Entry 4YPH (X-ray diffraction, 2.32 A resolution); this record covers chains A and B of the 3 polymer chains in the assembly.

Chain A:
Molecule: A/G-specific adenine glycosylase
Organism: Geobacillus stearothermophilus
Notes: EC 3.2.2.-
UniProt: P83847 (P83847_GEOSE); numbering as in UniProt (aligned over 1-366)
Chain sequence (369 residues; row label = number of the first residue in the row; numbers below 1 keep their minus sign (Gly-2 is residue -2)):
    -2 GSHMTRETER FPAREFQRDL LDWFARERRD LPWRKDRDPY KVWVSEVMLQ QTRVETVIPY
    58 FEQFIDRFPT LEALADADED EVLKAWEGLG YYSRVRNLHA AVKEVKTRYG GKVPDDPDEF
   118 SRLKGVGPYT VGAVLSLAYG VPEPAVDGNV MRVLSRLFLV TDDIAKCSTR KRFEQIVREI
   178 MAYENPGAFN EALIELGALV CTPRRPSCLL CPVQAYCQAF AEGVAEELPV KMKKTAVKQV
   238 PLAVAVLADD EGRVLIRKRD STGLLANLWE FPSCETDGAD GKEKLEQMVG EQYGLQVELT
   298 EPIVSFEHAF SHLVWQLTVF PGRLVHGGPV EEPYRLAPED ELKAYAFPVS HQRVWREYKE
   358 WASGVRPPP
Not modelled in the structure: -2 to 8, 230-233, 288-291, 361-366
Construct notes: expression tag (-2 to 0); engineered mutation Asp144 (Asn in P83847), Cys164 (Pro in P83847)
Bound ions: Na+: Ser118, Leu120, Val123 (shared with 1 residue of chain C); 4Fe-4S cluster Fe: Cys198, Cys205, Cys208, Cys214
Residues lining bound ligands: 4Fe-4S cluster (SF4): Arg153, Leu154, Val197, Cys198, Pro203, Ser204, Cys205, Cys208, Val210, Gln211, Cys214, Phe217, Ala222
Swiss-Prot annotation at these positions:
  - active site: Glu43 (Proton donor/acceptor)
  - binding site (DNA): Trp30, Arg31, Gln48, Thr49, Leu86 to Tyr88, Tyr126, Glu188, Ser308
  - binding site ([4Fe-4S] cluster): Cys198, Cys205, Cys208, Cys214
  - site: Asp144 (Transition state stabilizer)
  - mutagenesis: Glu43 (E43Q: Loss of catalytic activity), Asp144 (D144N: Loss of catalytic activity)
What the authors report for this chain:
  - conformationally variable residues (loop rearrangement): Cys164
  - binding site for the 11-nt DNA strand: Lys163, Cys164
  - catalytic residues: Asp144 (citing earlier work)
  - mutagenesis - D144N: abolished catalytic activity on oxoG:A

Chain B:
Molecule: 11-nt DNA strand
Sequence (11 nucleotides; each row starts with the number of its first residue):
     1 AAGACGTGGA C
Modified residues: 8OG (8-oxo-2'-deoxy-guanosine-5'-monophosphate) at position 6

Chain A / chain B interface:
Residue-residue contacts (34):
  Gln48(A) with 8OG_6(B), hydrogen bond to the base
  Thr49(A) with 8OG_6(B), hydrogen bond to the base
  Arg50(A) with DG8(B), base contact; DG9(B), hydrogen bond to the base; DA10(B), hydrogen bond to the sugar
  Gly85(A) with DT7(B), sugar contact
  Leu86(A) with 8OG_6(B), hydrogen bond to the base
  Gly87(A) with 8OG_6(B), sugar contact; DT7(B), sugar contact
  Tyr88(A) with DC5(B), hydrogen bond to the base; 8OG_6(B), stacking on the base
  Tyr89(A) with 8OG_6(B), hydrogen bond to the phosphate; DT7(B), hydrogen bond to the phosphate
  Arg91(A) with 8OG_6(B), base contact
  Lys163(A) with DA2(B), salt bridge to the phosphate
  Arg201(A) with DA10(B), base contact; DC11(B), sugar contact
  Lys235(A) with DA4(B), salt bridge to the phosphate
  Gly260(A) with DC5(B), phosphate contact
  Leu261(A) with DC5(B), hydrogen bond to the phosphate; 8OG_6(B), phosphate contact
  Leu262(A) with 8OG_6(B), hydrogen bond to the phosphate
  His305(A) with DT7(B), salt bridge to the phosphate
  Ala306(A) with DT7(B), base contact
  Phe307(A) with 8OG_6(B), base contact; DT7(B), base contact
  Ser308(A) with DC5(B), base contact; 8OG_6(B), hydrogen bond to the base; DT7(B), base contact
  His309(A) with DA4(B), sugar contact; DC5(B), salt bridge to the phosphate
  Pro345(A) with DT7(B), phosphate contact
  Val346(A) with DT7(B), hydrogen bond to the phosphate; DG8(B), phosphate contact
Interface residues without a listed pair, chain A (25 interface residues in all): Gln47, Ser90, Ser347

In short:
Chain A and chain B form an interface of 25 and 9 residues respectively; the contacts include 12 hydrogen
bonds, 4 salt bridges and 1 aromatic stacking contact. Among the polar pairs are Gln48(A)-8OG_6(B),
Thr49(A)-8OG_6(B) and Arg50(A)-DG9(B). The paper reports the catalytic residue Asp144(A); D144N of chain A
abolishes catalytic activity on oxoG:A.
Chain A is A/G-specific adenine glycosylase (Geobacillus stearothermophilus) and chain B is an 11-nt DNA
strand; the structure, Crystal Structure of MutY bound to its anti-substrate with the disulfide cross-linker
reduced, was determined by X-ray diffraction (same publication as 4YOQ and 4YPR).
